PDB entry 8GL8 | electron microscopy, 2.20 A resolution | chains A and G of the 8 polymer chains in the assembly

== Chain A ==
Molecule: Protein involved in gliding motility SprA
From: Flavobacterium johnsoniae
Reference sequence: A0A1M5G5I4 (A0A1M5G5I4_FLAJO); residues 1-2403 here = UniProt positions 1-2403
Chain sequence (2403 residues; row label = number of the first residue in the row):
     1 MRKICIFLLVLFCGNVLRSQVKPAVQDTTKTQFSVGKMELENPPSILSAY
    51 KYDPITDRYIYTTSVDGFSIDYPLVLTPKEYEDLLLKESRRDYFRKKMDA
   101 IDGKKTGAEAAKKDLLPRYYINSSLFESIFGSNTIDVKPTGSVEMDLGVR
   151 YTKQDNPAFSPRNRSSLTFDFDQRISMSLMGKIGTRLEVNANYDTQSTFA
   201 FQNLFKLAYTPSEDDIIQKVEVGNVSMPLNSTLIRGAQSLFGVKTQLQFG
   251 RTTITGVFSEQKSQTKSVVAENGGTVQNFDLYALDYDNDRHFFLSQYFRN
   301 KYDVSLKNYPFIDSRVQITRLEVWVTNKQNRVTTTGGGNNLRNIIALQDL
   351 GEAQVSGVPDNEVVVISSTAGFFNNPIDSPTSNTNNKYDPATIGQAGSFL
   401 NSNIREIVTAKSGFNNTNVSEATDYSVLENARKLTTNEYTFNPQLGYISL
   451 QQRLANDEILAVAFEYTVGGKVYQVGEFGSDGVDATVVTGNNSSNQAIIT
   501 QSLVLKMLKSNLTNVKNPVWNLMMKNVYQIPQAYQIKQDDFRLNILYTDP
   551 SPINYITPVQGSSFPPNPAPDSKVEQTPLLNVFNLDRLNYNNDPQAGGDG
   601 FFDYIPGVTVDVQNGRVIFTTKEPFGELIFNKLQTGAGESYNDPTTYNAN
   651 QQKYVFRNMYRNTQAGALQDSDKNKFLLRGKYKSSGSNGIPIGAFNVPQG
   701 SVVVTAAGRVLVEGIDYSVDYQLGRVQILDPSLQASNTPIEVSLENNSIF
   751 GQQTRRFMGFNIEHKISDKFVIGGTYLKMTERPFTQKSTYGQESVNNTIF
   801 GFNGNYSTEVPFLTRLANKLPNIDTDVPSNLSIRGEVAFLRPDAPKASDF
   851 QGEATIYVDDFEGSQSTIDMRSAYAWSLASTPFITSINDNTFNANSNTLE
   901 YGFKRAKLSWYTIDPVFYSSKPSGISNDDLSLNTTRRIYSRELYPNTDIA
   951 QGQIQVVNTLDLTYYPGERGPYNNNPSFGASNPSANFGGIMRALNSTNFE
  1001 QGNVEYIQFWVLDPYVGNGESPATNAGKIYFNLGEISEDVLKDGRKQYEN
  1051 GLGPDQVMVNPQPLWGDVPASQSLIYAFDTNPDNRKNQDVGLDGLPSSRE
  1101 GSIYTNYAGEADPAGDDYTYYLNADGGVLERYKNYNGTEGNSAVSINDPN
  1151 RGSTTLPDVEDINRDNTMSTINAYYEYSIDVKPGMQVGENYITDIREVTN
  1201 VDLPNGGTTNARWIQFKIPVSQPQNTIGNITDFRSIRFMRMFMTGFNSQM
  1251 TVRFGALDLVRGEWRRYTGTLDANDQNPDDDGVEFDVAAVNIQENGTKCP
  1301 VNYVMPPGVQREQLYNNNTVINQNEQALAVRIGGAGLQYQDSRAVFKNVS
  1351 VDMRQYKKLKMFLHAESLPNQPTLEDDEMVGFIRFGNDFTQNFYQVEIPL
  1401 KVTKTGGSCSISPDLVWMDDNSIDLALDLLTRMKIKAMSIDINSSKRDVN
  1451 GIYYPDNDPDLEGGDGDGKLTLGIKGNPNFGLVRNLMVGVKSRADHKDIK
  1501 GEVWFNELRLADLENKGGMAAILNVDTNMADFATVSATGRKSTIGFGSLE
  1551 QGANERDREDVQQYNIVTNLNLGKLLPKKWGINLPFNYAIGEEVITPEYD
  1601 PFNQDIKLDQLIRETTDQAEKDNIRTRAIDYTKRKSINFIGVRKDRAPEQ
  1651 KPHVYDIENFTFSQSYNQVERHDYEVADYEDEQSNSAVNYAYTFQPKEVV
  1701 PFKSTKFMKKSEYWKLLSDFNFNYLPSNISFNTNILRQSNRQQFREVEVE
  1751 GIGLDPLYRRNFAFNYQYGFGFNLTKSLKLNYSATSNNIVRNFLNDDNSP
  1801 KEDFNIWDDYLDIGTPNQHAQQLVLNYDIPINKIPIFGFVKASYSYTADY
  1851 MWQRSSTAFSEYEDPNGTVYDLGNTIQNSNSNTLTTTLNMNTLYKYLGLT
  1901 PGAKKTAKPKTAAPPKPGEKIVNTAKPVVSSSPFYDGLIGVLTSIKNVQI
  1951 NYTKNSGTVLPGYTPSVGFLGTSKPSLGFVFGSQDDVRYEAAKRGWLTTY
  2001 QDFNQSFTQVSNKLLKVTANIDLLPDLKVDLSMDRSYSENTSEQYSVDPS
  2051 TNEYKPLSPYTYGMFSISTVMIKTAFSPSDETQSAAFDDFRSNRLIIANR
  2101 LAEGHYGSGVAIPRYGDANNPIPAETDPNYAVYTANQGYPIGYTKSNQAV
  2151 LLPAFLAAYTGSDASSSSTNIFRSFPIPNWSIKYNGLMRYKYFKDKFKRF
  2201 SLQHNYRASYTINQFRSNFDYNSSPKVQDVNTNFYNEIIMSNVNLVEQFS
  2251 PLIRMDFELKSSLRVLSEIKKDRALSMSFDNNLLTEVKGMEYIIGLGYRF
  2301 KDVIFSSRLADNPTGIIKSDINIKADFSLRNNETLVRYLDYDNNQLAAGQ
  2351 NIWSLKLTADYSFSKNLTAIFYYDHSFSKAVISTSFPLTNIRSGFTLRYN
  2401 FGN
Not modelled in the structure: 1-29, 1697-1720, 1893-1940, 2306-2315, 2402-2403
Residues lining bound ligands: Lauryl Maltose Neopentyl Glycol (LMN): Val-143, Glu-144, Met-145, Phe-2305, Ile-2316, Ile-2317, Phe-2363, Ser-2364, Leu-2367, Leu-2397, Tyr-2399

== Chain G ==
Molecule: Periplasmic chaperone for outer membrane proteins Skp
From: Flavobacterium johnsoniae
Reference sequence: A0A1M5G3C1 (A0A1M5G3C1_FLAJO); residue numbers follow UniProt; this construct covers 1-341
Chain sequence (341 residues; row label = number of the first residue in the row):
     1 MRKQFLFIFLALIVANTSQAQGKTTRIGYIDMEYILENVSDYKEAKSQLE
    51 LKAQKWKQEIEAKKLNINSLKEGLKTEKALLTKELIEERETEIKFQENEM
   101 LDYQQKQFGADGNLMRQKAALAKPIQDQVFTAVQDIAEAKNYDFIFDKSS
   151 DLTMLFSNKRFDISDQVIRILNRTDKREQLNKKQLKEQEAKENRENEIDE
   201 NPAMADRQKALDERRAAREKLIEDRRLEQEAKKKEYDDRRKAMQAERDAK
   251 KNGTVSETAKTTEAAKTTEAVKTDATAKPASTTETTTTPAETAASKAEER
   301 QKLYEQRKKELEERRKKILEEREAAKKAKEAETQKTNTTNN
Not modelled in the structure: 1-23, 197-341

== Interface between chain A and chain G ==
Pairs across the interface (32):
  Tyr-50(A) with Ala-110(G)
  Lys-51(A) with Gln-105(G)
  Tyr-52(A) with Gln-105(G), hydrogen bond (backbone-side chain); Phe-108(G)
  Pro-54(A) with Gln-104(G)
  Tyr-59(A) with Phe-108(G), hydrogen bond (side chain-backbone); Met-115(G)
  Tyr-81(A) with Ala-110(G), hydrogen bond (side chain-backbone); Met-115(G), hydrophobic
  Glu-82(A) with Lys-118(G), salt bridge
  Leu-85(A) with Met-115(G), hydrophobic
  Leu-86(A) with Lys-118(G)
  Lys-87(A) with Ser-149(G); Ser-150(G), hydrogen bond (side chain-backbone)
  Ser-89(A) with Ala-119(G)
  Arg-90(A) with Met-32(G); Glu-33(G), salt bridge; Leu-36(G); Gln-126(G)
  Arg-91(A) with Ser-150(G), hydrogen bond (side chain-backbone)
  Tyr-93(A) with Lys-123(G); Gln-126(G); Asp-127(G), hydrogen bond
  Phe-94(A) with Gln-126(G)
  Lys-97(A) with Asp-127(G), salt bridge; Phe-130(G)
  Ile-101(A) with Phe-130(G), hydrophobic
  Arg-118(A) with Thr-131(G); Gln-134(G); Asp-135(G), salt bridge
  Tyr-119(A) with Phe-130(G); Thr-131(G), hydrogen bond
Interface residues without a listed pair, chain A (20 interface residues in all): Met-98
Interface residues without a listed pair, chain G (24 interface residues in all): Tyr-42, Gly-109, Glu-138, Asp-147, Asp-151

== Summary ==
Chain A and chain G form an interface of 20 and 24 residues respectively, with 7 hydrogen bonds and 4 salt
bridges. Polar pairs include Glu-82(A)/Lys-118(G), Arg-90(A)/Glu-33(G) and Lys-97(A)/Asp-127(G). Chain A binds
Lauryl Maltose Neopentyl Glycol.
Here chain A is Protein involved in gliding motility SprA and chain G is Periplasmic chaperone for outer
membrane proteins Skp, both from Flavobacterium johnsoniae. Entry 8GL8 (The Type 9 Secretion System Extended
Translocon - SprA-PorV-PPI-RemZ-SkpA-SprE complex) was determined by electron microscopy.
